Entry 9C7L (X-ray diffraction, 2.20 A resolution); this record covers chain A.

Chain A:
Name: Pentalenene synthase
From: Streptomyces exfoliatus
Notes: EC 4.2.3.7
UniProtKB: Q55012 (PENA_STREX); residues 1-337 here = UniProt positions 1-337
Amino-acid sequence (337 residues; numbered 1 to 337; the number before each row is that of its first residue):
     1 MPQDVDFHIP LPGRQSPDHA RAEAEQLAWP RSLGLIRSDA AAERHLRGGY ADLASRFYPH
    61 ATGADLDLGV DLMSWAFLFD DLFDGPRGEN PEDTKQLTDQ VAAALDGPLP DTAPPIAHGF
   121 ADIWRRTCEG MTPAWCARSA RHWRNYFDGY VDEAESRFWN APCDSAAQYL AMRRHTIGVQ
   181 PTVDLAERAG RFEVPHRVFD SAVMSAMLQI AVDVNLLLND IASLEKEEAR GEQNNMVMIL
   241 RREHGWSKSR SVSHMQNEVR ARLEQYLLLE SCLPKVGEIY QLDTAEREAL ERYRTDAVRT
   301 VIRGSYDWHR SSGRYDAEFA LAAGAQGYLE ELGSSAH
Unresolved in the structure: 1-3, 317-324, 336-337
Sequence notes: engineered mutation A76 (Phe in Q55012)
Ion coordination: Mg2+ site 1: D80 (together with FPF); Mg2+ site 2: N219, S223, E227 (together with FPF)
Residues lining bound ligands: FPF ((2Z,6E)-2-fluoro-3,7,11-trimethyldodeca-2,6,10-trien-1-yl trihydrogen diphosphate): L53, F57, M73, A76, F77, D80, Y146, Y150, R173, T176, I177, G178, T182, N215, N219, S223, K226, E227, W308, R314, Y315
Curated features (UniProtKB/Swiss-Prot):
  - motif: D80 to D84 (DDXXD motif)
  - binding site (Mg(2+)): D80, D84, N219, S223, E227
  - mutagenesis: F77 (F77A: Loss of activity; F77Y: 20-fold decrease in activity and catalytic efficiency), D80 (D80E: 150-fold decrease in activity. 20-fold increase in Km for FPP), D81 (D81E: 50-fold decrease in activity. 9-fold increase in Km for FPP), D84 (D84E: 2.5-fold increase in activity. 7-fold increase in Km for FPP), N219 (N219A: Loss of activity; N219D: 60-fold decrease in activity. 55-fold increase in Km for FPP; N219L: Loss of activity), W308 to H309 (12-fold decrease in activity. 25-fold decrease in catalytic efficiency), W308 (W308F: 4-fold decrease in activity. 2-fold decrease in catalytic efficiency), H309 (H309A: 3-fold decrease in activity; H309C: 4-fold decrease in activity; H309F: 17-fold decrease in activity. 5-fold increase in Km for FPP; H309S: 3-fold decrease in activity)
From the paper describing this entry:
  - mutagenesis - F76A (38-fold): decreased catalytic activity

In short:
Chain A binds compound FPF. The Mg2+ site 2 is built by N219, S223 and E227. Curated annotation (UniProt)
lists 5 Mg2+-binding residues and 7 mutagenesis sites. The paper reports that F76A reduces catalytic activity.
Chain A is Pentalenene synthase (Streptomyces exfoliatus); the structure, Crystal structure of pentalenene
synthase variant F76A complexed with 2-fluorofarnesyl diphosphate, was determined by X-ray diffraction (same
publication as 9C7I, 9C7J, 9C7K and 9C7M).
